Entry 9EJI (X-ray diffraction, 2.20 A resolution); this record covers chains A and B of the 5 polymer chains in the assembly.

Chain A:
Protein: HLA class II histocompatibility antigen DQ alpha chain
Organism: Homo sapiens
UniProt: Q08AS3 (Q08AS3_HUMAN); residues -2 to 180 here correspond to UniProt positions 24-206 (UniProt number = residue number + 26)
Amino-acid sequence (184 residues; numbered -2 to 181; the number before each row is that of its first residue; numbers below 1 keep their minus sign (Glu-2 is residue -2)):
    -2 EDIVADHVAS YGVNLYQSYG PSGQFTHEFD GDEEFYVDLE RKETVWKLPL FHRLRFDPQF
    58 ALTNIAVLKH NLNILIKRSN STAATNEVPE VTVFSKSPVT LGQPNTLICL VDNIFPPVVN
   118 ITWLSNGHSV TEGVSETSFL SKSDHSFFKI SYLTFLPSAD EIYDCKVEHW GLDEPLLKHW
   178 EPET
Unresolved in the structure: -2 to -1
Differences from the reference sequence: expression tag (181)
Disulfides: Cys106-Cys162
Glycans and other covalent adducts: N-acetylglucosamine (NAG) linked to Asn117

Chain B:
Protein: HLA class II histocompatibility antigen DQ beta chain
Organism: Homo sapiens
UniProt: A0A0U5IHY9 (A0A0U5IHY9_HUMAN); residues 1-189 here correspond to UniProt positions 33-221 (UniProt number = residue number + 32)
Amino-acid sequence (196 residues; row label = number of the first residue in the row; note: 3 numbers in that range are skipped by the numbering (no residue carries them; nothing is unmodelled there); a row labelled like 189A-189E holds insertion residues (189A, then the next letters in order)):
     1 RDSPEDFVYQ FKGMCYFTNG TERVRLVSRS IYNREEIVRF DSDVGEFRAV TLLGLPAAEY
    61 WNSQKDILER KRAAVDRVCR HNYQLELRTT LQRRVEPTVT ISPSRTEALN HHNLLVCSVT
   121 DFYPAQIKVR WFRNGQEETA GVVSTPLIRN GDWTFQILVM LEMTPQRGDV YTCHVEHPSL
   181 QSPITVEWR
189A-189E AQSES
   193 AQ
Unresolved in the structure: 1-2, 105-112, 189A-189E
Disulfides: Cys15-Cys79, Cys117-Cys173
Glycans and other covalent adducts: N-acetylglucosamine (NAG) linked to Asn19

Interface between chain A and chain B:
Residue-residue contacts - 120 pairs, chain A then chain B:
  Ile0(A) - Tyr16(B)  hydrophobic
  Ile0(A) - Arg25(B)
  Ile0(A) - Arg29(B)
  Ala2(A) - Tyr16(B)  hydrophobic
  Ala2(A) - Phe17(B)
  Ala2(A) - Thr18(B)
  Asp3(A) - Phe17(B)  hydrogen bond (backbone-backbone)
  Asp3(A) - Thr18(B)
  Asp3(A) - Asn19(B)  hydrogen bond (side chain-backbone)
  His4(A) - Cys15(B)
  His4(A) - Tyr16(B)
  His4(A) - Phe17(B)  hydrogen bond (backbone-backbone)
  His4(A) - Tyr83(B)
  His4(A) - Leu91(B)
  Val5(A) - Met14(B)  hydrophobic
  Val5(A) - Cys15(B)
  Val5(A) - Tyr16(B)  hydrophobic
  Ala6(A) - Gly13(B)
  Ala6(A) - Met14(B)
  Ala6(A) - Cys15(B)  hydrogen bond (backbone-backbone)
  Ser7(A) - Gly13(B)
  Ser7(A) - Met14(B)
  Tyr8(A) - Gly13(B)  hydrogen bond (backbone-backbone)
  Tyr8(A) - Cys15(B)  hydrophobic
  Tyr8(A) - Val78(B)  hydrophobic
  Tyr8(A) - Asn82(B)
  Tyr8(A) - Glu86(B)  hydrogen bond
  Gly9(A) - Phe11(B)
  Gly9(A) - Lys12(B)
  Gly9(A) - Gly13(B)  hydrogen bond (backbone-backbone)
  Val10(A) - Phe11(B)
  Asn11(A) - Gln10(B)
  Asn11(A) - Phe11(B)  hydrogen bond (backbone-backbone)
  Leu12(A) - Val8(B)  hydrophobic
  Leu12(A) - Tyr9(B)
  Tyr13(A) - Val8(B)
  Tyr13(A) - Tyr9(B)  hydrogen bond (backbone-backbone)
  Gln14(A) - Asp6(B)
  Gln14(A) - Phe7(B)
  Gln14(A) - Val8(B)
  Ser15(A) - Asp6(B)  hydrogen bond
  Ser15(A) - Phe7(B)  hydrogen bond (side chain-backbone)
  Tyr16(A) - Asp6(B)  hydrogen bond (backbone-side chain)
  Phe26(A) - Glu86(B)
  Phe26(A) - Thr90(B)
  Phe26(A) - Leu91(B)  hydrophobic
  Asp27(A) - Arg149(B)  hydrogen bond (backbone-side chain)
  Gly28(A) - Arg149(B)
  Asp29(A) - Tyr123(B)
  Asp29(A) - Arg149(B)  salt bridge
  Asp29(A) - Trp153(B)
  Glu30(A) - Trp153(B)  hydrogen bond (backbone-side chain)
  Glu31(A) - Glu86(B)
  Glu31(A) - Thr90(B)
  Glu31(A) - Trp153(B)
  Lys44(A) - Trp153(B)
  Leu45(A) - Thr90(B)
  Leu45(A) - Trp153(B)  hydrophobic
  Pro46(A) - Arg93(B)
  Pro46(A) - Trp153(B)  hydrophobic
  Leu47(A) - Thr89(B)
  Leu51(A) - Leu85(B)  hydrophobic
  Leu65(A) - Tyr9(B)  hydrophobic
  Asn68(A) - Tyr9(B)  hydrogen bond
  Leu69(A) - Phe7(B)
  Leu69(A) - Tyr9(B)  hydrophobic
  Leu69(A) - Tyr32(B)  hydrophobic
  Leu72(A) - Tyr9(B)  hydrophobic
  Leu72(A) - Tyr32(B)  hydrophobic
  Leu72(A) - Ile37(B)  hydrophobic
  Ile73(A) - Phe7(B)  hydrophobic
  Ile73(A) - Tyr32(B)
  Arg75(A) - Leu53(B)
  Ser76(A) - Tyr32(B)  hydrogen bond
  Ser78(A) - Phe7(B)
  Thr79(A) - Phe7(B)
  Thr79(A) - Tyr32(B)  hydrogen bond (backbone-side chain)
  Thr79(A) - Asn33(B)  hydrogen bond (backbone-side chain)
  Ala80(A) - Glu5(B)
  Ala80(A) - Asp6(B)
  Ala80(A) - Phe7(B)  hydrophobic
  Ala80(A) - Asn33(B)
  Ala81(A) - Asp6(B)  hydrogen bond (backbone-backbone)
  Ala81(A) - Asn33(B)
  Asn83(A) - Ser3(B)  hydrogen bond
  Glu84(A) - Arg34(B)  salt bridge
  Phe91(A) - Ile148(B)  hydrophobic
  Phe91(A) - Asn150(B)
  Phe91(A) - Gln156(B)
  Ser92(A) - Gln156(B)  hydrogen bond (backbone-side chain)
  Lys93(A) - Thr120(B)
  Lys93(A) - Asp121(B)  salt bridge
  Lys93(A) - Asp152(B)  salt bridge
  Lys93(A) - Thr154(B)  hydrogen bond
  Lys93(A) - Gln156(B)  hydrogen bond (backbone-side chain)
  Ser94(A) - Asp121(B)  hydrogen bond
  Pro95(A) - Thr100(B)
  Pro95(A) - Thr120(B)
  Ile105(A) - Asn150(B)
  Phe112(A) - Val8(B)  hydrophobic
  Phe112(A) - Gln10(B)
  Phe112(A) - Asn33(B)
  Phe112(A) - Arg34(B)
  Pro113(A) - Asp6(B)
  Lys139(A) - Lys12(B)  hydrogen bond (backbone-side chain)
  Asp141(A) - Arg34(B)  salt bridge
  His142(A) - Gln10(B)  hydrogen bond (backbone-side chain)
  His142(A) - Lys12(B)  hydrogen bond
  His142(A) - Ile31(B)
  His142(A) - Arg34(B)
  His142(A) - Glu36(B)
  Ser143(A) - Arg34(B)
  Phe144(A) - Gln10(B)
  Ile147(A) - Asn150(B)
  Ile147(A) - Gly151(B)
  Tyr149(A) - Asn150(B)  hydrogen bond (side chain-backbone)
  Tyr149(A) - Gly151(B)  hydrogen bond (side chain-backbone)
  Tyr149(A) - Asp152(B)  hydrogen bond (side chain-backbone)
  Trp167(A) - Ser3(B)
  Trp167(A) - Pro4(B)  hydrophobic
Also at the interface, not in a pair above, chain A (64 interface residues in all): Val1, His24, Asn61, Pro114, Val115, Thr134, Ser138, Phe145
Also at the interface, not in a pair above, chain B (49 interface residues in all): Val27, Ser118

In short:
The interface between chain A and chain B involves 64 residues on one side and 49 on the other, with 30
hydrogen bonds and 5 salt bridges. Polar pairs include Asp29(A)-Arg149(B), Glu84(A)-Arg34(B) and
Lys93(A)-Asp121(B).
Here chain A is HLA class II histocompatibility antigen DQ alpha chain and chain B is HLA class II
histocompatibility antigen DQ beta chain, both from Homo sapiens. Entry 9EJI (Peptide-independent T cell
receptor recognition of HLA-DQ2) was determined by X-ray diffraction, deposited together with 9EJG and 9EJH.
